6UQI - chains A and P of the 3 polymer chains in the assembly; structure by X-ray diffraction, 2.50 A resolution.

[Chain A]
Protein: DNA polymerase eta
Organism: Homo sapiens
Notes: EC 2.7.7.7
UniProtKB: Q9Y253 (POLH_HUMAN); numbering as in UniProt (aligned over 1-432)
Amino-acid sequence (435 residues; numbered -2 to 432; the number before each row is that of its first residue; numbers below 1 keep their minus sign (Gly-2 is residue -2)):
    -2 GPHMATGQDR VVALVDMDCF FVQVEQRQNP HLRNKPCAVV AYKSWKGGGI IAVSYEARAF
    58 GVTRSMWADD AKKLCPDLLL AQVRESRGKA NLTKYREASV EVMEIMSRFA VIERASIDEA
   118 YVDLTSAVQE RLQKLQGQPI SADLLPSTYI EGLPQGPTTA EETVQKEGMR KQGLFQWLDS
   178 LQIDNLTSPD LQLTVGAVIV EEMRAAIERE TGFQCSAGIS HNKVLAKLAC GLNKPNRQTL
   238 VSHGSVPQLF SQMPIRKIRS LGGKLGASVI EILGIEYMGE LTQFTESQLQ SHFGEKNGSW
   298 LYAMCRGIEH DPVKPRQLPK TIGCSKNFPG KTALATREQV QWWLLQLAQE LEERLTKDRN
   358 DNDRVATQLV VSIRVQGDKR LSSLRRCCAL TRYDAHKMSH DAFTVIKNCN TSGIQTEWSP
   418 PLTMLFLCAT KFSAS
Unresolved in the structure: 155-159
Sequence notes: expression tag (-2 to 0); engineered mutation Ala38 (Gln in Q9Y253)
Ion coordination: Mn2+ site 1: Asp13, Asp115, Glu116 (together with XG4) (shared with DT8(P) of chain P); Mn2+ site 2: Asp13, Met14, Asp115 (together with XG4)
Ligand contacts: XG4 (2'-deoxy-5'-O-[(R)-hydroxy{[(R)-hydroxy(phosphonooxy)phosphoryl]amino}phosphoryl]guanosine): Asp13, Met14, Asp15, Cys16, Phe17, Phe18, Ile48, Ala49, Tyr52, Arg55, Arg61, Ile114, Asp115, Glu116, Lys231
UniProt features mapped onto this chain:
  - binding site (Mg(2+)): Asp13, Met14, Asp115, Glu116
  - binding site (Mn(2+)): Asp13, Met14, Asp115, Glu116
  - binding site (a 2'-deoxyribonucleoside 5'-triphosphate): Arg61
  - natural variant: Val37 (deletion: In XPV), Leu75 (deletion: In XPV), Arg93 (R93P: In XPV), Arg111 (R111H: In XPV), Thr122 (T122P: In XPV), Gly153 (G153D: In a breast cancer sample), Thr191 (T191P: In XPV), Gly263 (G263V: In XPV), Val266 (V266D: In XPV), Gly295 (G295R: In XPV), Arg361 (R361S: In XPV)
  - mutagenesis: Tyr52 (Y52A/F: Reduces DNA polymerase activity; Y52E: Reduces DNA polymerase activity. Increases fidelity of replication and reduces translesion bypass), Arg61 (R61A: Reduces enzymatic activity by two-thirds), Ser62 (S62G: Increased DNA polymerase activity and translesion bypass compared to wild-type), Ala68 (A68S/V: Severe reduction in thymine dimer translesion bypass), Asn324 to Pro326 (Reduces binding to chromatin and to monoubiquitinated PCNA. Abolishes binding to monoubiquitinated PCNA; when associated with 705-E--H-713 Del)

[Chain P]
Molecule: 8-nt DNA strand
Sequence (8 nucleotides; row label = number of the first residue in the row):
     1 AGCGTCAT
Ion coordination: Mn2+: DT8 (together with XG4) (shared with Asp13(A), Asp115(A), Glu116(A) of chain A)

[Chain A / chain P interface]
Pairs across the interface - 26 pairs, chain A then chain P:
  Arg61(A) with DT8(P), base contact
  Ser113(A) with DT8(P), hydrogen bond to the phosphate
  Asp115(A) with DT8(P), phosphate contact
  Glu116(A) with DT8(P), phosphate contact
  Lys224(A) with DT8(P), salt bridge to the phosphate
  Ile255(A) with DA7(P), phosphate contact
  Arg256(A) with DA7(P), phosphate contact
  Ser257(A) with DC6(P), phosphate contact; DA7(P), hydrogen bond to the phosphate
  Leu258(A) with DA7(P), hydrogen bond to the phosphate
  Gly259(A) with DA7(P), hydrogen bond to the phosphate
  Gly260(A) with DC6(P), phosphate contact; DA7(P), hydrogen bond to the phosphate
  Lys261(A) with DT5(P), salt bridge to the phosphate; DC6(P), hydrogen bond to the phosphate
  Leu262(A) with DC6(P), hydrogen bond to the phosphate
  Arg377(A) with DG4(P), salt bridge to the phosphate
  Leu378(A) with DC6(P), base contact; DA7(P), base contact
  Leu381(A) with DC3(P), phosphate contact
  Arg382(A) with DG2(P), sugar contact; DC3(P), hydrogen bond to the phosphate; DG4(P), hydrogen bond to the base
  Arg383(A) with DG2(P), sugar contact; DC3(P), salt bridge to the phosphate
  Cys384(A) with DG2(P), phosphate contact
Interface residues without a listed pair, chain A (21 interface residues in all): Asp13, Ser380

[Overview]
The interface between chain A and chain P involves 21 residues on one side and 7 on the other; the contacts
include 9 hydrogen bonds and 4 salt bridges. Among the polar pairs are Arg382(A)-DG4(P), Ser113(A)-DT8(P) and
Ser257(A)-DA7(P). Bound to chain A: compound XG4.
Chain A is DNA polymerase eta (Homo sapiens) and chain P is an 8-nt DNA strand; the structure, Crystal
structure of Q38A human DNA polymerase eta bound with 8-oxoadenine (oxoA) and non-hydrolyzable dGTP analog
..., was determined by X-ray diffraction.
